PDB entry 3LV3 | X-ray diffraction, 1.94 A resolution | chains A and C of the 3 polymer chains in the assembly

[Chain A]
Protein: HLA class I histocompatibility antigen, B-27 alpha chain
From: Homo sapiens
Notes: fragment: extracellular domain
UniProt: P03989 (1B27_HUMAN); residues 1-276 here correspond to UniProt positions 25-300 (UniProt number = residue number + 24)
Chain sequence (276 residues; row label = number of the first residue in the row):
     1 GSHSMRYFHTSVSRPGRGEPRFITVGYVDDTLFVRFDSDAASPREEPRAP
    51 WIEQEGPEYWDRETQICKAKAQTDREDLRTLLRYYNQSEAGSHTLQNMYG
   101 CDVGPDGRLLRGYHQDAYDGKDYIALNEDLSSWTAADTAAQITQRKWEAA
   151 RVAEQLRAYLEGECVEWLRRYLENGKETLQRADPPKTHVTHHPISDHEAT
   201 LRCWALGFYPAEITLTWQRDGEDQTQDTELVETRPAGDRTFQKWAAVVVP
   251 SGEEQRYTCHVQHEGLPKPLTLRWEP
Disulfides: Cys101-Cys164, Cys203-Cys259

[Chain C]
Protein: 9-meric peptide from Voltage-dependent L-type calcium channel subunit alpha-1D
UniProt: Q01668 (CAC1D_HUMAN); residues 1-9 here correspond to UniProt positions 502-510 (UniProt number = residue number + 501)
Chain sequence (9 residues; row label = number of the first residue in the row):
     1 SRRWRRWNR

[Chain A / chain C interface]
Pairs across the interface - 49 pairs, chain A then chain C:
  Tyr7(A) - Ser1(C)  hydrogen bond (side chain-backbone)
  Tyr7(A) - Arg2(C)
  His9(A) - Arg2(C)  hydrogen bond
  Thr24(A) - Arg2(C)  hydrogen bond
  Glu45(A) - Arg2(C)  salt bridge
  Arg62(A) - Ser1(C)  hydrogen bond
  Arg62(A) - Arg2(C)  hydrogen bond (side chain-backbone)
  Arg62(A) - Trp4(C)
  Glu63(A) - Ser1(C)
  Glu63(A) - Arg2(C)  salt bridge
  Gln65(A) - Trp4(C)
  Ile66(A) - Arg2(C)
  Ile66(A) - Arg3(C)
  Ile66(A) - Trp4(C)  hydrophobic
  Ile66(A) - Arg6(C)  hydrogen bond (backbone-side chain)
  Cys67(A) - Arg2(C)
  Ala69(A) - Arg6(C)
  Lys70(A) - Arg6(C)
  Thr73(A) - Arg6(C)
  Thr73(A) - Trp7(C)
  Thr73(A) - Asn8(C)
  Asp74(A) - Arg9(C)  salt bridge
  Glu76(A) - Asn8(C)  hydrogen bond
  Asp77(A) - Asn8(C)  hydrogen bond
  Asp77(A) - Arg9(C)  salt bridge
  Thr80(A) - Arg9(C)
  Tyr84(A) - Arg9(C)  hydrogen bond (side chain-backbone)
  Leu95(A) - Arg9(C)
  Asn97(A) - Arg9(C)
  Tyr99(A) - Arg2(C)
  Tyr99(A) - Arg3(C)  hydrogen bond (side chain-backbone)
  His114(A) - Arg3(C)
  Asp116(A) - Arg9(C)  salt bridge
  Thr143(A) - Arg9(C)  hydrogen bond (side chain-backbone)
  Lys146(A) - Arg9(C)  hydrogen bond (side chain-backbone)
  Trp147(A) - Trp7(C)
  Trp147(A) - Asn8(C)  hydrogen bond (side chain-backbone)
  Trp147(A) - Arg9(C)
  Val152(A) - Trp7(C)  hydrophobic
  Gln155(A) - Arg5(C)  hydrogen bond
  Gln155(A) - Trp7(C)
  Leu156(A) - Arg3(C)
  Tyr159(A) - Ser1(C)  hydrogen bond (side chain-backbone)
  Tyr159(A) - Arg2(C)
  Tyr159(A) - Arg3(C)
  Glu163(A) - Ser1(C)  hydrogen bond
  Glu163(A) - Arg2(C)
  Trp167(A) - Ser1(C)
  Tyr171(A) - Ser1(C)  hydrogen bond (side chain-backbone)
Also at the interface, not in a pair above, chain A (40 interface residues in all): Met5, Val25, Gly26, Val34, Tyr59, Gln96, Tyr123, Ala150

[Summary]
Chain A and chain C form an interface of 40 and 9 residues respectively; the contacts include 17 hydrogen
bonds and 5 salt bridges. Polar contacts include Glu45(A)-Arg2(C), Glu63(A)-Arg2(C) and Asp74(A)-Arg9(C).
Chain A is HLA class I histocompatibility antigen, B-27 alpha chain (Homo sapiens) and chain C is 9-meric
peptide from Voltage-dependent L-type calcium channel subunit alpha-1D; the structure, Crystal structure of
HLA-B*2705 complexed with a peptide derived from the human voltage-dependent calcium channel alpha1 ..., was
determined by X-ray diffraction.
